5ED0 - chains A and I; structure by X-ray diffraction, 2.10 A resolution.

== Chain A (and I) ==
Molecule: tRNA(fMet)-specific endonuclease VapC
Organism: Shigella flexneri
Notes: EC 3.1.-.-; chain I of this document is another copy of the same molecule, construct and numbering; everything in this record applies to it too
Reference sequence: O06662 (VAPC_SHIFL); residue numbers follow UniProt; this construct covers 2-132
Amino-acid sequence (138 residues; each row starts with the number of its first residue; numbers below 1 keep their minus sign (Met-5 is residue -5)):
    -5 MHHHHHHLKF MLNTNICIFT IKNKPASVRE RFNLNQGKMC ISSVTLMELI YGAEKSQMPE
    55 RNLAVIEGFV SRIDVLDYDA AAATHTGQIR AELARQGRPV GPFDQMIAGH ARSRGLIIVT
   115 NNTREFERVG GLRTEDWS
Disordered / not traced: -5 to 0
Sequence notes: initiating methionine (-5); expression tag (-4 to 1); engineered mutation Asn7 (Asp in O06662)
Curated features (UniProtKB/Swiss-Prot):
  - binding site (Mg(2+)): Asp98

== Interface between chain A and chain I ==
Contacting residue pairs (50):
  Ser37(A) - Tyr72(I)  hydrogen bond (side chain-backbone)
  Ser37(A) - Asp73(I)
  Ser37(A) - Ala77(I)
  Val38(A) - Met100(I)  hydrophobic
  Leu40(A) - Ala74(I)  hydrophobic
  Met41(A) - Tyr72(I)
  Met41(A) - Ala77(I)
  Met41(A) - Thr80(I)
  Met41(A) - Gly81(I)
  Met41(A) - Arg84(I)  hydrogen bond
  Ile44(A) - Thr78(I)
  Tyr45(A) - Gly81(I)
  Tyr45(A) - Arg84(I)
  Tyr45(A) - Ala85(I)
  Glu48(A) - Gln82(I)
  Glu48(A) - Ala85(I)
  Glu48(A) - Arg89(I)  hydrogen bond (backbone-side chain)
  Lys49(A) - Ala85(I)
  Asp71(A) - Tyr72(I)
  Asp71(A) - Asp73(I)
  Asp71(A) - Ala74(I)
  Tyr72(A) - Ser37(I)  hydrogen bond (backbone-side chain)
  Tyr72(A) - Met41(I)
  Tyr72(A) - Asp71(I)
  Tyr72(A) - Tyr72(I)  hydrogen bond (backbone-backbone)
  Asp73(A) - Ser37(I)
  Asp73(A) - Asp71(I)
  Ala74(A) - Leu40(I)  hydrophobic
  Ala74(A) - Asp71(I)
  Ala77(A) - Ser37(I)
  Ala77(A) - Met41(I)
  Thr78(A) - Ile44(I)
  Thr80(A) - Met41(I)
  Gly81(A) - Met41(I)
  Gly81(A) - Tyr45(I)
  Arg84(A) - Met41(I)  hydrogen bond
  Arg84(A) - Tyr45(I)
  Arg84(A) - Phe97(I)
  Ala85(A) - Tyr45(I)
  Ala85(A) - Glu48(I)
  Ala85(A) - Lys49(I)
  Arg89(A) - Glu48(I)  hydrogen bond (side chain-backbone)
  Pro96(A) - Pro96(I)  hydrophobic
  Pro96(A) - Phe97(I)  hydrophobic
  Phe97(A) - Arg84(I)
  Phe97(A) - Pro96(I)  hydrophobic
  Phe97(A) - Met100(I)  hydrophobic
  Met100(A) - Val38(I)  hydrophobic
  Met100(A) - Phe97(I)  hydrophobic
  Met100(A) - Met100(I)  hydrophobic
Interface residues without a listed pair, chain A (25 interface residues in all): Gln82, Ala88, Gln99
Interface residues without a listed pair, chain I (25 interface residues in all): Glu42, Ala88

== In short ==
The chain A/chain I interface involves 25 residues from each chain, with 7 hydrogen bonds. Polar contacts
include Ser37(A)-Tyr72(I), Met41(A)-Arg84(I) and Glu48(A)-Arg89(I). UniProt lists Mg2+-binding residue
Asp98(A) on chain A.
Chain A and chain I are both tRNA(fMet)-specific endonuclease VapC (Shigella flexneri); the structure,
Structure of the Shigella flexneri VapC mutant D7N, was determined by X-ray diffraction (same publication as
5ECW).
